Entry 9B7H (X-ray diffraction, 3.15 A resolution); this record covers chains A and b of the 6 polymer chains in the assembly.

== Chain A ==
Molecule: Hemagglutinin HA1
From: Influenza A virus
Chain sequence (323 residues; numbered 7 to 329; the number before each row is that of its first residue):
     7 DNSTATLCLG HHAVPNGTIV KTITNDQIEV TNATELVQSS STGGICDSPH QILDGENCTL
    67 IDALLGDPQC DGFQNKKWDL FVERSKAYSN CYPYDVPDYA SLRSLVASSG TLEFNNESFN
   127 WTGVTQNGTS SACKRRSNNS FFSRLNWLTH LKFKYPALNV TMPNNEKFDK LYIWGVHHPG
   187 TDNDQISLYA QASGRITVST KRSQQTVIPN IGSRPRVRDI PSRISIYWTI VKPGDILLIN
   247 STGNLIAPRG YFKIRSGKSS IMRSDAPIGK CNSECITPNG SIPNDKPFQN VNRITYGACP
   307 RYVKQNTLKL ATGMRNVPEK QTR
Disordered / not traced: 7-8, 327-329
Disulfides: Cys52-Cys277, Cys64-Cys76, Cys97-Cys139, Cys281-Cys305
Covalent attachments: N-acetylglucosamine (NAG) linked to Asn63, Asn122, Asn126, Asn133, Asn246, Asn285; glycan linked to Asn165

== Chain b ==
Molecule: Hemagglutinin
From: Influenza A virus
Reference sequence: A0FCI1 (A0FCI1_9INFA); residues 330-507 here correspond to UniProt positions 346-523 (UniProt number = residue number + 16)
Chain sequence (182 residues; numbered 330 to 511; the number before each row is that of its first residue):
   330 GIFGAIAGFI ENGWEGMVDG WYGFRHQNSE GIGQAADLKS TQAAINQING KLNRLIGKTN
   390 EKFHQIEKEF SEVEGRIQDL EKYVEDTKID LWSYNAELLV ALENQHTIDL TDSEMNKLFE
   450 RTKKQLRENA EDMGNGCFKI YHKCDNACIG SIRNGTYDHD VYRDEALNNR FQIKGVELLV
   510 PR
Disordered / not traced: 501-511
Differences from the reference sequence: expression tag (508-511)
Disulfides: Cys473-Cys477

== Interface between chain A and chain b ==
Pairs across the interface - 8 pairs, chain A then chain b:
  Ser107(A) - Glu403(b)
  Ser107(A) - Gly404(b)
  Ser107(A) - Arg405(b)  hydrogen bond (side chain-backbone)
  Ser110(A) - Asp408(b)  hydrogen bond
  Leu111(A) - Val402(b)  hydrophobic
  Lys238(A) - Glu401(b)  salt bridge
  Ile260(A) - Val402(b)  hydrophobic
  Arg307(A) - Asp419(b)  salt bridge
Also at the interface, not in a pair above, chain A (8 interface residues in all): Ala106, Ile236

== Overview ==
8 residues of chain A and 7 residues of chain b are in contact, with 2 hydrogen bonds and 2 salt bridges.
Among the polar pairs are Lys238(A)-Glu401(b), Arg307(A)-Asp419(b) and Ser107(A)-Arg405(b). Covalently linked
N-acetylglucosamine: at Asn63(A), Asn122(A), Asn126(A), Asn133(A), Asn246(A) and Asn285(A).
Here chain A is Hemagglutinin HA1 and chain b is Hemagglutinin, both from Influenza A virus. Entry 9B7H
(Crystal structure of the H3 hemagglutinin COBRA TJ2) was determined by X-ray diffraction, deposited together
with 9DN2, 9DO2, 9B7G and 9B7I.
